PDB entry 8AUW | electron microscopy, 7.20 A resolution (low resolution: residue-level contacts below are approximate; hydrogen-bond / salt-bridge calls are withheld) | chains A and B of the 4 polymer chains in the assembly

[Chain A (and B)]
Protein: Baculoviral IAP repeat-containing protein 6
From: Homo sapiens
Notes: EC 2.3.2.27; chain B of this document is another copy of the same molecule, construct and numbering; everything in this record applies to it too
UniProtKB: Q9NR09 (BIRC6_HUMAN); numbering as in UniProt (aligned over 1-4857)
Chain sequence (4867 residues; each row starts with the number of its first residue):
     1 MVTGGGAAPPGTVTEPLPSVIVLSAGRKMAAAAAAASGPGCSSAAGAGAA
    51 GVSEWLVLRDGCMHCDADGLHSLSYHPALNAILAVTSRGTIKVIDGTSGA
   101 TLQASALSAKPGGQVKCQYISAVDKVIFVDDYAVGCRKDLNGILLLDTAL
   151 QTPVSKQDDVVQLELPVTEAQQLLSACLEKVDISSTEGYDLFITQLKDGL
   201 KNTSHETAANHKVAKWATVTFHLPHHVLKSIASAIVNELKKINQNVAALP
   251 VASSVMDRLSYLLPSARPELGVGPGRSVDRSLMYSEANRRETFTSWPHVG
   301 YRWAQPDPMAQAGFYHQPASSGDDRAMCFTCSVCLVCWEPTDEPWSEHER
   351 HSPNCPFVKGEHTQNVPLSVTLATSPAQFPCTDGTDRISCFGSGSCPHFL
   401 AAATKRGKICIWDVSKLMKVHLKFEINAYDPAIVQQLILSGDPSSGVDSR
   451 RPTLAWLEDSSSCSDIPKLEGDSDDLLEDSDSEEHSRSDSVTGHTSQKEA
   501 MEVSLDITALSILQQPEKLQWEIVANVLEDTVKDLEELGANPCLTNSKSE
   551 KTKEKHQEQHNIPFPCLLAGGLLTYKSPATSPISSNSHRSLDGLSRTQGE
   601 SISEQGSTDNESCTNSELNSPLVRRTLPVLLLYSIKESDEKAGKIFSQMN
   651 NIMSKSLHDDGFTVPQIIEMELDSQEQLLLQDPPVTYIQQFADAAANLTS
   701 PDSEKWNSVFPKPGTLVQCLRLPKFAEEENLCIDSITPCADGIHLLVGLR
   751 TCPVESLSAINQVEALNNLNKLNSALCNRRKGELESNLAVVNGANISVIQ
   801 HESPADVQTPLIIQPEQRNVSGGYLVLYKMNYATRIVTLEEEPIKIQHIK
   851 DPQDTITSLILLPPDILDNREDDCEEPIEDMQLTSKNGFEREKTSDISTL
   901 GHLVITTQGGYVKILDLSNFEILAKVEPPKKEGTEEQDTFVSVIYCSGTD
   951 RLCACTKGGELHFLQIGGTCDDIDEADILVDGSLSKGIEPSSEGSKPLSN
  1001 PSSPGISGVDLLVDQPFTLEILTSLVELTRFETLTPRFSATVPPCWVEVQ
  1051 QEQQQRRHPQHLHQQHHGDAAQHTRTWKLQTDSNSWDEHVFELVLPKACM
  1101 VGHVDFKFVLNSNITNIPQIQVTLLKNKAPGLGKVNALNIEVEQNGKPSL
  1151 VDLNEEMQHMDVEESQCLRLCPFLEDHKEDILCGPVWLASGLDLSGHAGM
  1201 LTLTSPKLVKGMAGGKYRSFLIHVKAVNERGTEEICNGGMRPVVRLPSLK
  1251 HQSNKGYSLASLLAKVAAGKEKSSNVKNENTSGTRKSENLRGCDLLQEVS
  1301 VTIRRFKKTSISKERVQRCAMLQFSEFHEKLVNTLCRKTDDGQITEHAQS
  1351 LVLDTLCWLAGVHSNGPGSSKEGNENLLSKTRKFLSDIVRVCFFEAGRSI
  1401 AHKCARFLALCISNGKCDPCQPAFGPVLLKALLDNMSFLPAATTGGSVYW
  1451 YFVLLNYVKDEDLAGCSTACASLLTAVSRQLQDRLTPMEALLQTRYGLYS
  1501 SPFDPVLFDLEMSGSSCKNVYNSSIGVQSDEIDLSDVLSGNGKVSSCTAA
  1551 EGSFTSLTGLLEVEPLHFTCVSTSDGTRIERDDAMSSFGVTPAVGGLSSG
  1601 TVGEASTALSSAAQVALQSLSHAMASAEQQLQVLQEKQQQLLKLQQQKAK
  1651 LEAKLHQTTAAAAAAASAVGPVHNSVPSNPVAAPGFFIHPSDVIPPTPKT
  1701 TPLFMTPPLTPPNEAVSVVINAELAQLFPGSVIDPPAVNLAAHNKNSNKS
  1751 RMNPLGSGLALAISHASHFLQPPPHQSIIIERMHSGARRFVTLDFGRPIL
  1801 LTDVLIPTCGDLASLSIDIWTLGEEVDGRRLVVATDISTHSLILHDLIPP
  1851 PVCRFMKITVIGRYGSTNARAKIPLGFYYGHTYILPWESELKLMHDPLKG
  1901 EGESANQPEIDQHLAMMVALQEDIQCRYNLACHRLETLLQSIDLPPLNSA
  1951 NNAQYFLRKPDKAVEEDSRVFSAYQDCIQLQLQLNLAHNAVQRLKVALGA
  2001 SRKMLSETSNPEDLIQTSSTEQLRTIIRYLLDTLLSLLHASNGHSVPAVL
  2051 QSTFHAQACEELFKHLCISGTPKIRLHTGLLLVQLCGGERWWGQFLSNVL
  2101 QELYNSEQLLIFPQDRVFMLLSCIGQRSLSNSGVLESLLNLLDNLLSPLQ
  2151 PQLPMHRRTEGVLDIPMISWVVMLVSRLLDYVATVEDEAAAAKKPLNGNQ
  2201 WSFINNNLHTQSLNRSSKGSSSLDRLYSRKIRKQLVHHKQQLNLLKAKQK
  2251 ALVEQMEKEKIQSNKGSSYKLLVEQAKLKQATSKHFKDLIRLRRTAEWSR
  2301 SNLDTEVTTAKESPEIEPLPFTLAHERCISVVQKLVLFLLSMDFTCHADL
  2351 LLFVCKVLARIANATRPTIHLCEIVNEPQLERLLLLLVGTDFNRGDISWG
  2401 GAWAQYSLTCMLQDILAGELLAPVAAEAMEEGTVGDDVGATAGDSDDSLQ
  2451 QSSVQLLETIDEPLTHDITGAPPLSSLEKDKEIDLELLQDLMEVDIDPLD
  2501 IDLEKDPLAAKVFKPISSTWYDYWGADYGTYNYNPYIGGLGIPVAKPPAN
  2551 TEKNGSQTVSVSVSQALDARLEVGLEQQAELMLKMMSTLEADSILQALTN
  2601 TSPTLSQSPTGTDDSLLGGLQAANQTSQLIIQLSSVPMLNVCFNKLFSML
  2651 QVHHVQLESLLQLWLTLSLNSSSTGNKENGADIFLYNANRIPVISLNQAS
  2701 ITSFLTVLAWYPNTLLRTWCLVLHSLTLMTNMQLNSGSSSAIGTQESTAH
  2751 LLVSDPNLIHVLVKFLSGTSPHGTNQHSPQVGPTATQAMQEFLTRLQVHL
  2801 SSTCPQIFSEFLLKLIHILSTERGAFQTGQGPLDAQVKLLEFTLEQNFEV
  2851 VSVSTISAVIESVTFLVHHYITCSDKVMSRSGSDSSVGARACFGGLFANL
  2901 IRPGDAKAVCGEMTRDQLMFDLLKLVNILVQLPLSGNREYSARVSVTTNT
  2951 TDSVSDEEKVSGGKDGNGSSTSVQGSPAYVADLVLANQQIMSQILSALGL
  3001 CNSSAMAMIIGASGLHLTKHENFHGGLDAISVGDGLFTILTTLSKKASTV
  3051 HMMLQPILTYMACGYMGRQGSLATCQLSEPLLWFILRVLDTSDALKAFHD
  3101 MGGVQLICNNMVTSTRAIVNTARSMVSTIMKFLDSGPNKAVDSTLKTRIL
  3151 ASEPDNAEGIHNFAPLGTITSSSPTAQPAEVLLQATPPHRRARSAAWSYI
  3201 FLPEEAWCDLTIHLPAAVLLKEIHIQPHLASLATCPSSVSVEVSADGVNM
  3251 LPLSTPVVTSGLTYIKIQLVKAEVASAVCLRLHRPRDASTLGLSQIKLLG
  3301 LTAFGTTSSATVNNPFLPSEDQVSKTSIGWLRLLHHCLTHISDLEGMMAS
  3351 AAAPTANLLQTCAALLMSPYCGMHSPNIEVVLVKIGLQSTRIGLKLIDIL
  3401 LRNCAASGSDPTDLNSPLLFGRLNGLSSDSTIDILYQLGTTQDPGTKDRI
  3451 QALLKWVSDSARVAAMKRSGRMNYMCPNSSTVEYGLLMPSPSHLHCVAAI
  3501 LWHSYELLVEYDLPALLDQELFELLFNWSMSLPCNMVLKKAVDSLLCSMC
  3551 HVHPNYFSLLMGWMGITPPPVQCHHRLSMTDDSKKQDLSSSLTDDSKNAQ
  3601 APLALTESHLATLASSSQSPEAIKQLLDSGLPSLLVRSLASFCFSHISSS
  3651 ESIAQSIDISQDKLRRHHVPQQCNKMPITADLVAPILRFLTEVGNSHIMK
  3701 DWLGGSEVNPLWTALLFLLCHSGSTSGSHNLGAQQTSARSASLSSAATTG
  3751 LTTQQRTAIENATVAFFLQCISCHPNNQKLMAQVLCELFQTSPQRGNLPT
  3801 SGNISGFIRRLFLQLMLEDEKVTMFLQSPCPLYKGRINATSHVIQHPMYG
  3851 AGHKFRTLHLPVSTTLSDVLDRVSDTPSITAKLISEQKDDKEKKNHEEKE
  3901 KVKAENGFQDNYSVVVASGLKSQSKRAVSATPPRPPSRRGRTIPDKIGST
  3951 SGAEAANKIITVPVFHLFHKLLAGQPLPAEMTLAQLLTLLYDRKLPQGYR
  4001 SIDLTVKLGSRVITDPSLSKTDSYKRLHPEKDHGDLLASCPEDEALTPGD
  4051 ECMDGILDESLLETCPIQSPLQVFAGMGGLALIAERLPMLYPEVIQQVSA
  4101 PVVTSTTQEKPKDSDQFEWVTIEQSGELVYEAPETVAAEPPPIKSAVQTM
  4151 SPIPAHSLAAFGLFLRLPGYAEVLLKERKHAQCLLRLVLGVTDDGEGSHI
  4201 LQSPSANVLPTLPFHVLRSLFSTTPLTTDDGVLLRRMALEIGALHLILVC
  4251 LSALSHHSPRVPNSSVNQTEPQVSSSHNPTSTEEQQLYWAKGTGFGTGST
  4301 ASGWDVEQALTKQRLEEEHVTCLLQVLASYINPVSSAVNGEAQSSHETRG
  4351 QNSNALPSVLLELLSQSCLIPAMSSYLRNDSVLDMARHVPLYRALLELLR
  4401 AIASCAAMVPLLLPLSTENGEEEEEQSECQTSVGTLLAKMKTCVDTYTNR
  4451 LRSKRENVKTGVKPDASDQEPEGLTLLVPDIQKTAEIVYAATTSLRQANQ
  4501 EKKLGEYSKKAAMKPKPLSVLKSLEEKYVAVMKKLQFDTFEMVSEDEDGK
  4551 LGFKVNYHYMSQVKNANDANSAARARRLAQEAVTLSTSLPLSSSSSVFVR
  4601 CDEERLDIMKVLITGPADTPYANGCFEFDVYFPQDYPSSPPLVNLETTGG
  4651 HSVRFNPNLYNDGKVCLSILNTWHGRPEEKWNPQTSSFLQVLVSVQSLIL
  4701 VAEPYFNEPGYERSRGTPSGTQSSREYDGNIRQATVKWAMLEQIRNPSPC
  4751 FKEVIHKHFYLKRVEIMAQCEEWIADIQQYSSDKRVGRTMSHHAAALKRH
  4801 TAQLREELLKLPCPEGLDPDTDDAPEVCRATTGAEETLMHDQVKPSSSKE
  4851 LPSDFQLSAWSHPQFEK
Not modelled in the structure: 1-53, 442-499, 516-562, 581-620, 640-708, 756-817, 870-896, 969-1005, 1049-1073, 1133-1167, 1230-1286, 1484-1485, 1516-1530, 1539-1550, 1584-1757, 1893-1905, 1958-1963, 2151-2161, 2190-2198, 2207-2227, 2296-2320, 2422-2561, 2604-2632, 2672-2684, 2736-2744, 2882-2911, 2937-2976, 3005-3029, 3065-3073, 3135-3158, 3306-3319, 3404-3427, 3468-3480, 3568-3601, 3654-3673, 3725-3748, 3795-3801, 3834-3842, 3874-3959, 4014-4059, 4088-4152, 4191-4207, 4263-4313, 4337-4350, 4380-4389, 4416-4429, 4446-4476, 4497-4867 (chain B: 1-53, 442-499, 516-562, 581-620, 640-708, 756-817, 870-896, 969-1005, 1049-1073, 1133-1167, 1230-1286, 1484-1485, 1516-1530, 1539-1550, 1584-1757, 1893-1905, 1958-1963, 2151-2162, 2190-2198, 2207-2320, 2422-2561, 2604-2632, 2672-2684, 2736-2744, 2882-2911, 2937-2976, 3005-3029, 3065-3073, 3135-3158, 3306-3319, 3404-3427, 3468-3480, 3568-3601, 3653-3673, 3725-3748, 3795-3801, 3834-3842, 3874-3959, 4014-4059, 4088-4152, 4191-4207, 4263-4313, 4337-4350, 4380-4389, 4416-4429, 4446-4476, 4497-4867)
Construct notes: conflict Val1332 (Leu in Q9NR09); expression tag (4858-4867)
Ion coordination: Zn2+: Cys328, Cys331, His348, Cys355
Curated features (UniProtKB/Swiss-Prot):
  - region: His3189 to Arg3193 (HRRAR loop)
  - active site: Cys4666 (Glycyl thioester intermediate)
  - binding site (Zn(2+)): Cys328, Cys331, His348, Cys355
  - modified residue: Ser473 (Phosphoserine), Ser480 (Phosphoserine), Ser482 (Phosphoserine), Ser581 (Phosphoserine), Ser590 (Phosphoserine), Thr1710 (Phosphothreonine), Ser2222 (Phosphoserine), Ser2955 (Phosphoserine), Thr3931 (Phosphothreonine), Ser4023 (Phosphoserine)
  - mutagenesis: Cys328 (C328S: Impairs ubiquitination of CASP3, CASP7 and HTRA2 mutant 'A-306'; when associated with S-331. Abolishes interaction with DIABLO/SMAC and impairs ubiquitination of DIABLO/SMAC ...), Cys331 (C331S: Impairs ubiquitination of CASP3, CASP7 and HTRA2 mutant 'A-306'; when associated with S-328. Abolishes interaction with DIABLO/SMAC and impairs ubiquitination of DIABLO/SMAC ...), Asp342 (D342A: Abolishes interaction with CASP3 and the caspase inhibition activity on CASP3. Impairs interaction with CASP7 and abolishes the caspase inhibition activity on CASP7 ...), His351 (H351D: Impairs interaction with CASP3 and abolishes the caspase inhibition activity on CASP3. Impairs interaction with CASP7 but has little effect on the caspase inhibition activity on CASP7 ...), Ala1616 to Ala1666 (Slightly impairs interaction with DIABLO/SMAC. Abolishes interaction with DIABLO/SMAC and impairs ubiquitination of DIABLO/SMAC; when associated with S-328 and S-331), Ser2228 to Thr2295 (Impairs DIABLO/SMAC inhibition on the ubiquitination of MAP1LC3B by BIRC6. Enhances ubiquitination of DIABLO/SMAC. Severely impairs DIABLO/SMAC inhibition on the ubiquitination of MAP1LC3B by BIRC6 ...), His3189 to Arg3193 (Impairs interaction with monomeric DIABLO/SMAC 'D-81' mutant; Impairs interaction with CASP7 and mildly impairs the caspase inhibition activity on CASP7 ...), Arg3190 to Arg3193 (No effect on DIABLO/SMAC inhibition on the ubiquitination of MAP1LC3B by BIRC6. No effect on ubiquitination of DIABLO/SMAC ...), Val4094 to Ser4145 (Impairs MAP1LC3B ubiquitination without disrupting HTRA2 ubiquitination), Cys4666 (C4666A: Catalytically inactive; fails to autoubiquitinate in the presence of UBA6)
Reported in the primary citation:
  - mutagenesis - D342Q: increased catalytic activity with Diablo IAP-binding mitochondrial protein
  - post-translational modification sites: Lys2270 (citing earlier work)
  - mutagenesis - D342Q, C4666A: abolished catalytic activity
  - catalytic residues: Cys4666
  - mutagenesis - D342Q: unchanged catalytic activity

[Interface between chain A and chain B]
Residue-residue contacts (176; chain A residue first):
  His1933(A) - Asn3761(B)
  His1933(A) - Arg3810(B)
  His1933(A) - Gln3814(B)
  Asp1943(A) - Val3843(B)
  Ala1950(A) - Met3125(B)
  Leu1957(A) - Phe3132(B)
  Trp2170(A) - Ile3129(B)
  Phe2203(A) - Ala3216(B)
  Phe2203(A) - Ala3217(B)
  Ile2204(A) - Asp3134(B)
  Asn2206(A) - Asp3134(B)
  Phe2344(A) - Ile3118(B)
  Phe2344(A) - Asn3120(B)
  Phe2344(A) - Ala3364(B)
  Phe2344(A) - Ser3368(B)
  His2347(A) - Asn3120(B)
  His2347(A) - Ala3122(B)
  His2347(A) - Ser3124(B)
  Asp2349(A) - Val3126(B)
  Asp2349(A) - Ser3127(B)
  Phe2353(A) - Val3126(B)
  Phe2353(A) - Met3130(B)
  Asp2391(A) - Thr3074(B)
  Phe2392(A) - Arg3116(B)
  Phe2392(A) - Ala3117(B)
  Arg2394(A) - Thr3074(B)
  Arg2394(A) - Lys3325(B)
  Asp2396(A) - Lys3271(B)
  Ile2397(A) - Ile3118(B)
  Trp2399(A) - Ala3117(B)
  Trp2399(A) - Val3119(B)
  Ala2402(A) - Val3274(B)
  Trp2403(A) - Ala3217(B)
  Trp2403(A) - Leu3219(B)
  Trp2403(A) - Ala3303(B)
  Leu2669(A) - Asn3249(B)
  Leu2685(A) - Val3248(B)
  Leu2685(A) - Asn3249(B)
  Tyr2686(A) - Asn3249(B)
  Pro2712(A) - His2869(B)
  Asn2713(A) - His2869(B)
  Asn2713(A) - Cys2873(B)
  Leu2716(A) - Ser3254(B)
  Leu2716(A) - Thr3255(B)
  Arg2717(A) - Val3243(B)
  Arg2717(A) - Leu3251(B)
  Arg2717(A) - Pro3252(B)
  Arg2717(A) - Leu3253(B)
  Cys2720(A) - Leu3251(B)
  Leu2721(A) - Leu3251(B)
  His2724(A) - Leu3251(B)
  Lys2764(A) - Arg2823(B)
  Pro2771(A) - Gln2827(B)
  Pro2771(A) - Tyr2870(B)
  His2772(A) - Tyr2870(B)
  His2772(A) - Cys2873(B)
  His2772(A) - Ser2874(B)
  His2772(A) - Asp2875(B)
  Thr2774(A) - Asp2875(B)
  His2777(A) - Thr3255(B)
  His2777(A) - Pro3256(B)
  His2777(A) - Val3257(B)
  His2777(A) - Val3258(B)
  Ser2778(A) - Thr3255(B)
  Ser2778(A) - Pro3256(B)
  Gln2780(A) - Thr3255(B)
  Gln2780(A) - Pro3256(B)
  Pro2783(A) - Trp3207(B)
  Pro2783(A) - Arg3281(B)
  Thr2784(A) - Glu3242(B)
  Thr2784(A) - Met3250(B)
  Thr2784(A) - Pro3252(B)
  Arg2823(A) - Lys2764(B)
  Gln2827(A) - Pro2771(B)
  Gln2830(A) - Gln2830(B)
  His2869(A) - Pro2712(B)
  His2869(A) - Asn2713(B)
  Cys2873(A) - Tyr2711(B)
  Cys2873(A) - Asn2713(B)
  Cys2873(A) - His2772(B)
  Asp2875(A) - His2772(B)
  Lys2876(A) - Leu2715(B)
  Ser2881(A) - Arg3286(B)
  Ser2881(A) - Asp3287(B)
  Arg2915(A) - Pro2771(B)
  Arg2915(A) - His2772(B)
  Arg2915(A) - Gly2773(B)
  Arg2915(A) - Thr2774(B)
  Thr3074(A) - Arg2394(B)
  Gln3076(A) - Arg2394(B)
  Ala3117(A) - Phe2392(B)
  Ala3117(A) - Trp2399(B)
  Ile3118(A) - Phe2344(B)
  Ile3118(A) - Ile2397(B)
  Val3119(A) - Met2342(B)
  Val3119(A) - Asp2343(B)
  Val3119(A) - Cys2346(B)
  Val3119(A) - Trp2399(B)
  Asn3120(A) - Asp2343(B)
  Asn3120(A) - Phe2344(B)
  Asn3120(A) - Cys2346(B)
  Asn3120(A) - His2347(B)
  Asn3120(A) - Ala2348(B)
  Ala3122(A) - His2347(B)
  Ser3124(A) - His2347(B)
  Ser3124(A) - Asp2349(B)
  Met3125(A) - Ala1950(B)
  Met3125(A) - Ser2169(B)
  Val3126(A) - Ser2169(B)
  Val3126(A) - Asp2349(B)
  Val3126(A) - Leu2350(B)
  Val3126(A) - Phe2353(B)
  Ser3127(A) - Asp2349(B)
  Met3130(A) - Ile2204(B)
  Phe3132(A) - Asp2115(B)
  Leu3133(A) - Met2173(B)
  Asp3134(A) - Asn2206(B)
  Trp3207(A) - Pro2783(B)
  Pro3215(A) - Ser2202(B)
  Ala3216(A) - Ser2202(B)
  Ala3217(A) - Trp2403(B)
  Val3218(A) - Trp2403(B)
  Leu3219(A) - Trp2403(B)
  Ala3230(A) - Ala3230(B)
  Leu3232(A) - Leu3232(B)
  Leu3232(A) - Ala3233(B)
  Ala3233(A) - Leu3232(B)
  Glu3242(A) - Thr2784(B)
  Val3243(A) - Arg2717(B)
  Ala3245(A) - Tyr2406(B)
  Asp3246(A) - Tyr2406(B)
  Val3248(A) - Leu2685(B)
  Asn3249(A) - Thr2666(B)
  Asn3249(A) - Leu2669(B)
  Leu3251(A) - Arg2717(B)
  Leu3251(A) - Leu2721(B)
  Pro3252(A) - Leu2716(B)
  Pro3252(A) - Arg2717(B)
  Pro3252(A) - Cys2720(B)
  Leu3253(A) - Arg2717(B)
  Thr3255(A) - Leu2716(B)
  Pro3256(A) - His2777(B)
  Pro3256(A) - Ser2778(B)
  Pro3256(A) - Gln2780(B)
  Val3257(A) - His2777(B)
  Val3258(A) - His2777(B)
  Val3258(A) - Arg3286(B)
  Ser3260(A) - Ser3260(B)
  Ser3260(A) - Arg3286(B)
  Gly3261(A) - Arg3286(B)
  Gly3261(A) - Asp3287(B)
  Leu3262(A) - Arg3286(B)
  Leu3262(A) - Asp3287(B)
  Thr3263(A) - Ala3233(B)
  Thr3263(A) - Asp3287(B)
  Tyr3264(A) - Asp3287(B)
  Lys3271(A) - Asp2396(B)
  Glu3273(A) - Arg2717(B)
  Val3274(A) - Trp2403(B)
  Arg3281(A) - Pro2783(B)
  Arg3281(A) - Thr2784(B)
  Arg3286(A) - Ser2881(B)
  Arg3286(A) - Ser3260(B)
  Arg3286(A) - Gly3261(B)
  Arg3286(A) - Leu3262(B)
  Asp3287(A) - Gly3261(B)
  Asp3287(A) - Leu3262(B)
  Asp3287(A) - Thr3263(B)
  Thr3302(A) - Trp2403(B)
  Ala3303(A) - Trp2403(B)
  Phe3304(A) - Phe2353(B)
  Gln3322(A) - Asp2396(B)
  Gln3322(A) - Ile2397(B)
  Lys3325(A) - Ile2397(B)
  Tyr3370(A) - Phe2344(B)
  Ala4155(A) - Leu1761(B)
Other interface residues (no listed pair), chain A (127 interface residues in all): Leu1759, Cys1926, Ser2169, Met2173, Arg2177, Asn2205, Cys2346, Ala2348, Tyr2406, Tyr2711, Thr2769, Asn2775, Thr2828, Ser2874, Thr3121, Arg3123, Lys3131, Ser3254, Leu3301, Ser3368, Asn3761, Arg3809, Leu3813, Val4188
Other interface residues (no listed pair), chain B (128 interface residues in all): Ala1760, Cys1926, His1933, Leu1957, Pro2166, Trp2170, Phe2203, Leu2351, Asp2391, Gly2400, Ala2402, Thr2769, Thr2828, Ser2879, Thr3115, Thr3121, Leu3133, Ala3245, Gln3322, Met3367, Asn3803, Gly3806

[Summary]
127 residues of chain A and 128 residues of chain B are in contact. Curated annotation (UniProt) lists
active-site residue Cys4666(A), 4 Zn2+-binding residues and 16 mutagenesis sites on chain A. From the paper:
the catalytic residue Cys4666(A); D342Q and C4666A of chain A abolish catalytic activity.
Both chains are Baculoviral IAP repeat-containing protein 6 (Homo sapiens). Entry 8AUW (Cryo-EM structure of
human BIRC6 in complex with SMAC) was determined by electron microscopy together with 8ATU, 8ATX and 8AUK from
the same study.
